8YVA - chains A and C of the 3 polymer chains in the assembly; structure by X-ray diffraction, 1.80 A resolution.

Chain A:
Molecule: C2H2-type domain-containing protein
Organism: Caenorhabditis elegans
UniProtKB: O18067 (O18067_CAEEL); residues 450-570 here = UniProt positions 450-570
Amino-acid sequence (124 residues; each row starts with the number of its first residue):
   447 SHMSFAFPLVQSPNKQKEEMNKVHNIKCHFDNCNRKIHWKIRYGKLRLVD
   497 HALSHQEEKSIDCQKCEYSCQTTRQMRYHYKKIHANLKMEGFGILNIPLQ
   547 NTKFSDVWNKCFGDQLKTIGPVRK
Unresolved in the structure: 447-462, 567-570
Differences from the reference sequence: expression tag (447-449)
Metal / ion sites: Zn2+ site 1: Cys474, Cys479, His497, His501; Zn2+ site 2: Cys509, Cys512, His525, His530
From the paper describing this entry:
  - binding site for the 12-nt DNA strand (chain C): Arg488, Tyr489, Arg493, Arg520, Tyr524
  - binding site for the 12-nt DNA strand: Arg488, Tyr489, Arg523
  - mutagenesis - R488K: decreased binding to chromosome V PC DNA

Chain C:
Molecule: 12-nt DNA strand
Sequence (12 nucleotides; numbered 1 to 12; the number before each row is that of its first residue):
     1 TTGGGCGCTGCT

Interface between chain A and chain C:
Pairs across the interface (23; chain A residue first):
  Ile483(A) - DG5(C)  phosphate contact
  Ile483(A) - DC6(C)  phosphate contact
  His484(A) - DC6(C)  hydrogen bond to the phosphate
  Arg488(A) - DT9(C)  base contact
  Arg488(A) - DG10(C)  hydrogen bond to the base
  Tyr489(A) - DG7(C)  base contact
  Tyr489(A) - DC8(C)  base contact
  Tyr489(A) - DT9(C)  base contact
  Arg493(A) - DC6(C)  base contact
  Arg493(A) - DG7(C)  hydrogen bond to the base
  Arg493(A) - DC8(C)  base contact
  His497(A) - DG5(C)  salt bridge to the phosphate
  Thr518(A) - DG4(C)  hydrogen bond to the phosphate
  Arg520(A) - DG3(C)  phosphate contact
  Arg520(A) - DG4(C)  hydrogen bond to the base
  Arg520(A) - DG5(C)  hydrogen bond to the base
  Gln521(A) - DG3(C)  phosphate contact
  Gln521(A) - DG4(C)  hydrogen bond to the phosphate
  Arg523(A) - DG5(C)  hydrogen bond to the base
  Tyr524(A) - DT1(C)  sugar contact
  Tyr524(A) - DT2(C)  hydrogen bond to the phosphate
  Tyr524(A) - DG3(C)  base contact
  Lys528(A) - DT2(C)  salt bridge to the phosphate
Also at the interface, not in a pair above, chain A (16 interface residues in all): Arg481, Lys482, Lys486, Tyr514
Also at the interface, not in a pair above, chain C (11 interface residues in all): DC11

Summary:
16 residues of chain A face 11 of chain C across their interface; the contacts include 9 hydrogen bonds and 2
salt bridges. Polar contacts include Arg488(A)-DG10(C), Arg493(A)-DG7(C) and Arg520(A)-DG4(C). The paper
reports a binding site for the 12-nt DNA strand (chain C) at Arg488(A), Tyr489(A) and Arg493(A) among others;
R488K of chain A reduces binding to chromosome V PC DNA.
Here chain A is C2H2-type domain-containing protein (Caenorhabditis elegans) and chain C is a 12-nt DNA
strand. Entry 8YVA (Crystal structure of Caenorhabditis elegans ZIM-2 ZF1-2-CTD domain in complex with
Chromosome V pairing center) was determined by X-ray diffraction, deposited together with 8YV9 and 8YVB.
